PDB entry 8D3L | electron microscopy, 3.49 A resolution | chains F and G of the 10 polymer chains in the assembly

== Chain F ==
Name: CRISPR-associated endonuclease Cas2
From: Alkalihalobacillus halodurans C-125
Notes: EC 3.1.-.-
UniProt: Q9KFX8 (CAS2_ALKHC); residues 1-96 here = UniProt positions 1-96
Chain sequence (98 residues; each row starts with the number of its first residue; numbers below 1 keep their minus sign (Gly-1 is residue -1)):
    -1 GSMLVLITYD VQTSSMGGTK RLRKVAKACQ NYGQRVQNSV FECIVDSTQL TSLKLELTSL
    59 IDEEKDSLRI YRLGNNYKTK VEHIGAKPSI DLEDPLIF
Sequence notes: expression tag (-1 to 0)
Curated features (UniProtKB/Swiss-Prot):
  - binding site (Mg(2+)): Asp8
  - mutagenesis: Asp8 (D8N: Loss of dsDNase activity)
From the paper describing this entry:
  - mutagenesis - T46A/T49A/L53A/T56A/S57A: unchanged catalytic activity

== Chain G ==
Molecule: PAM/PAM strand 2
Sequence (33 nucleotides; row label = number of the first residue in the row):
     1 GTTCTGGTGG TCCTCAGCTA CGTTTTTTGA ATT
Metal / ion sites: Mn2+: DG29 (shared with 1 residue of chain J)

== Chain F / chain G interface ==
Pairs across the interface (15):
  Tyr7(F) - DC13(G)  phosphate contact
  Tyr7(F) - DT14(G)  hydrogen bond to the phosphate
  Asp8(F) - DC12(G)  phosphate contact
  Asp8(F) - DC13(G)  phosphate contact
  Val9(F) - DC12(G)  sugar contact
  Val9(F) - DC13(G)  hydrogen bond to the phosphate
  Gln10(F) - DC12(G)  phosphate contact
  Thr11(F) - DC12(G)  hydrogen bond to the phosphate
  Ser12(F) - DC12(G)  hydrogen bond to the phosphate
  Leu20(F) - DC13(G)  sugar contact
  Leu20(F) - DT14(G)  base contact
  Arg33(F) - DT14(G)  salt bridge to the phosphate
  Asn36(F) - DT14(G)  sugar contact
  Ser37(F) - DC13(G)  hydrogen bond to the phosphate
  Ser37(F) - DT14(G)  hydrogen bond to the phosphate
Other interface residues (no listed pair), chain F (11 interface residues in all): Ala24
Other interface residues (no listed pair), chain G (4 interface residues in all): DT11

== Overview ==
11 residues of chain F and 4 residues of chain G are in contact, with 6 hydrogen bonds and 1 salt bridge.
Among the polar pairs are Tyr7(F)-DT14(G), Val9(F)-DC13(G) and Thr11(F)-DC12(G). UniProt lists Mg2+-binding
residue Asp8(F) and one mutagenesis site on chain F. The paper reports that T46A/T49A/L53A/T56A/S57A of chain
F leave catalytic activity unchanged.
Here chain F is CRISPR-associated endonuclease Cas2 (Alkalihalobacillus halodurans C-125) and chain G is
PAM/PAM strand 2. Entry 8D3L (Type I-C Cas4-Cas1-Cas2 complex bound to a PAM/PAM prespacer) was determined by
electron microscopy together with 8D3M, 8D3P and 8D3Q from the same study.
